PDB entry 8IO6 | electron microscopy, 2.68 A resolution | chains A and H of the 8 polymer chains in the assembly

== Chain A (and H) ==
Name: Xylulose5phosphatefructose6phosphate phosphoketolase
Organism: Bifidobacterium longum subsp. longum F8
Notes: chain H of this document is another copy of the same molecule, construct and numbering; everything in this record applies to it too
UniProt: S6CP45 (S6CP45_9BACT); numbering as in UniProt (aligned over 1-825)
Amino-acid sequence (825 residues; each row starts with the number of its first residue):
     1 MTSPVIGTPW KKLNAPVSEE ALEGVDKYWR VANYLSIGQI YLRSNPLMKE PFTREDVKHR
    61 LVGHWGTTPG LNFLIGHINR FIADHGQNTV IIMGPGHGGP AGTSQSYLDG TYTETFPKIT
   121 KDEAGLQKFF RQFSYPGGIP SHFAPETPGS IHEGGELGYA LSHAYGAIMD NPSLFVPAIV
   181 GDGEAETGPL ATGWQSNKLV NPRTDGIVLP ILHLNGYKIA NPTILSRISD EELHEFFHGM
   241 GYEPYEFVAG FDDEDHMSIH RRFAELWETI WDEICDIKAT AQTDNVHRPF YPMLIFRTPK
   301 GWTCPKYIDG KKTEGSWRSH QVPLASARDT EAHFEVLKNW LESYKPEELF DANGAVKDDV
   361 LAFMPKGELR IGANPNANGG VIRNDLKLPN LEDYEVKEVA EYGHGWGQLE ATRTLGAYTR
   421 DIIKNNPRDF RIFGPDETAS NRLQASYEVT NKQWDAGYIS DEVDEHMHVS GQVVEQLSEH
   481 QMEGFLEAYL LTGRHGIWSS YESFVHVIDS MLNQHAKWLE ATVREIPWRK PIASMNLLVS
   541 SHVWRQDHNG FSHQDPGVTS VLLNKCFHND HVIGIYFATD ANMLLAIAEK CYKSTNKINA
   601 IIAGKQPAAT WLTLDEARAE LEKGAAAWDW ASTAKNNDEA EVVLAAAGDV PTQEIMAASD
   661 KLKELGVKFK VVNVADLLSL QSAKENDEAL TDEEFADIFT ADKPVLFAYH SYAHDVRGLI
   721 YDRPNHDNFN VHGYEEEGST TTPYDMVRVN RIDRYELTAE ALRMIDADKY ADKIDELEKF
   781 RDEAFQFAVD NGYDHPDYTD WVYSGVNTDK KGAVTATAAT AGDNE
Disordered / not traced: 1, 808-825
Ion coordination: Mg2+: Asp182, Asn215, Tyr217 (together with thiamine diphosphate)
Ligand contacts:
  - thiamine diphosphate (TPP), molecule 1: Thr67, Pro95, His97, Gly155, Glu156, Leu157, Gly181, Asp182, Gly183, Glu184, His213, Asn215, Tyr217, Lys218, Ile219, Thr223, Lys300, His320
  - thiamine diphosphate (TPP), molecule 2: Asp436, Glu437, Leu477, Glu479, Tyr501, Phe504, His553

== Chain A / chain H interface ==
Contacting residue pairs (23; chain A residue first):
  Arg203(A) with Ser460(H); Glu462(H), salt bridge
  Thr283(A) with Ile459(H); Ser460(H)
  Asp284(A) with Ile459(H)
  Asn285(A) with Ile459(H), hydrogen bond (backbone-backbone); Ser460(H)
  Val286(A) with Tyr458(H); Ile459(H), hydrogen bond (backbone-backbone); Ser460(H)
  His287(A) with His287(H)
  Tyr458(A) with Val286(H)
  Ile459(A) with Thr283(H); Asp284(H); Asn285(H), hydrogen bond (backbone-backbone); Val286(H), hydrogen bond (backbone-backbone)
  Ser460(A) with Arg203(H); Thr283(H); Asn285(H); Val286(H)
  Asp461(A) with His468(H), salt bridge
  Glu462(A) with Arg203(H), salt bridge
  His468(A) with Asp461(H), salt bridge
Also at the interface, not in a pair above, chain A (14 interface residues in all): Gln282, Val469
Also at the interface, not in a pair above, chain H (14 interface residues in all): Gln282, Val469

== Overview ==
The chain A/chain H interface involves 14 residues from each chain; the contacts include 4 hydrogen bonds and
4 salt bridges. Polar pairs include Arg203(A)-Glu462(H), Asp461(A)-His468(H) and Asn285(A)-Ile459(H). Ligands
of chain A: thiamine diphosphate. Asp182(A), Asn215(A) and Tyr217(A) form the Mg2+ site.
Chain A and chain H are both Xylulose5phosphatefructose6phosphate phosphoketolase (Bifidobacterium longum
subsp. longum F8); the structure, Cryo-EM structure of phosphoketolase from Bifidobacterium longum in
octameric assembly, was determined by electron microscopy, deposited together with 8IO7, 8IO8, 8IO9, 8IOA and
8IOE.
